PDB entry 5F83 | X-ray diffraction, 1.38 A resolution | chain A

Chain A:
Molecule: Beta-lactamase
Organism: Pseudomonas aeruginosa
Notes: EC 3.5.2.6
UniProtKB: Q0Z8S4 (Q0Z8S4_PSEAI); residues 19-285 here correspond to UniProt positions 4-270 (UniProt number = residue number - 15)
Sequence (268 residues; row label = number of the first residue in the row):
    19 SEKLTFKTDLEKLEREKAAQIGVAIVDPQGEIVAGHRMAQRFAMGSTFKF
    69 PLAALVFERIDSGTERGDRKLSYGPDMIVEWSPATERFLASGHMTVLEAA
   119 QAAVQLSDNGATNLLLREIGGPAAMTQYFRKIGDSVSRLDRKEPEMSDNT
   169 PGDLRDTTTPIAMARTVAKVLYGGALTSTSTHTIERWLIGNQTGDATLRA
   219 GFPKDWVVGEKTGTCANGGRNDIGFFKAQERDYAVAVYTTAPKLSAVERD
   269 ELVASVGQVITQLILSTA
Covalent attachments: IMIPENEM, open form (IM2) linked to Ser64
Sequence notes: engineered mutation Gly63 (Cys48 in Q0Z8S4); expression tag (286)
Small-molecule neighbours: IMIPENEM, open form (IM2; (5R)-5-[(1S,2R)-1-formyl-2-hydroxypropyl]-3-[(2-{[(E)-iminomethyl]amino}ethyl)sulfanyl]-4,5-dihydro-1H-pyrrole-2-carbox ylic acid): Gly63, Lys67, Trp99, Ser125, Asn127, Glu161, Pro162, Ser165, Thr211, Lys229, Thr230, Gly231, Thr232, Arg238

Overview:
IMIPENEM, open form is covalently linked to Ser64.
Chain A is Beta-lactamase (Pseudomonas aeruginosa); the structure, Imipenem complex of the GES-5 C69G mutant,
was determined by X-ray diffraction (same publication as 5F82).
